PDB entry 1ZAV | X-ray diffraction, 1.90 A resolution | chains A and Y of the 7 polymer chains in the assembly

# Chain A
Protein: 50S ribosomal protein L10
From: Thermotoga maritima
UniProtKB: P29394 (RL10_THEMA); residues 1-179 here = UniProt positions 1-179
Sequence (180 residues; row label = number of the first residue in the row; numbering starts at 0):
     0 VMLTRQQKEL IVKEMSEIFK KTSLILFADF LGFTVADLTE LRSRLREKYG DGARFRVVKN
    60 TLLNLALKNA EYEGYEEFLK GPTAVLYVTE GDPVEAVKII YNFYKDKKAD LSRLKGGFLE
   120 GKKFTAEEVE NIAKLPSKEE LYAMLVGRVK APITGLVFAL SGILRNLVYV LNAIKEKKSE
Disordered / not traced: 178-179
Differences from the reference sequence: cloning artifact (0)

# Chain Y
Protein: 50S ribosomal protein L7/L12
From: Thermotoga maritima
Notes: fragment: N-terminal domain
UniProtKB: P29396 (RL7_THEMA); numbering as in UniProt (aligned over 1-30)
Sequence (30 residues; each row starts with the number of its first residue):
     1 MTIDEIIEAI EKLTVSELAE LVKKLEDKFG
Disordered / not traced: 30

# How chain A and chain Y interact
Pairs across the interface (11):
  L163(A) with F29(Y), hydrophobic
  L166(A) with L25(Y), hydrophobic
  L170(A) with I10(Y), hydrophobic; V22(Y), hydrophobic; L25(Y), hydrophobic
  N171(A) with V22(Y)
  K174(A) with V15(Y); L18(Y); A19(Y)
  K177(A) with L13(Y); V15(Y)
Also at the interface, not in a pair above, chain A (8 interface residues in all): V167, I173
Also at the interface, not in a pair above, chain Y (11 interface residues in all): E11, L21, E26

# In short
The interface between chain A and chain Y involves 8 residues on one side and 11 on the other.
Chain A is 50S ribosomal protein L10 and chain Y is 50S ribosomal protein L7/L12, both from Thermotoga
maritima; the structure, Ribosomal Protein L10-L12(NTD) Complex, Space Group P21, was determined by X-ray
diffraction (same publication as 1ZAW and 1ZAX).
